PDB entry 3A1P | X-ray diffraction, 2.30 A resolution | chains A and B

Chain A:
Protein: Ribosome maturation factor rimM
Organism: Thermus thermophilus
UniProtKB: Q5SJH5 (RIMM_THET8); numbering as in UniProt (aligned over 1-162)
Chain sequence (162 residues; each row starts with the number of its first residue):
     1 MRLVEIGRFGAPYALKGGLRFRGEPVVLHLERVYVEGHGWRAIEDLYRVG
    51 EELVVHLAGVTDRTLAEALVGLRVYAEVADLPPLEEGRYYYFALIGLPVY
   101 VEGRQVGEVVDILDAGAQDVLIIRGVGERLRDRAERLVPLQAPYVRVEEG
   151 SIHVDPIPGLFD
Disordered / not traced: 1

Chain B:
Protein: 30S ribosomal protein S19
Organism: Thermus thermophilus
UniProtKB: Q5SHP2 (RS19_THET8); residue numbers follow UniProt; this construct covers 1-93
Chain sequence (93 residues; row label = number of the first residue in the row):
     1 MPRSLKKGVFVDDHLLEKVLELNAKGEKRLIKTWSRRSTIVPEMVGHTIA
    51 VYNGKQHVPVYITENMVGHKLGEFAPTRTYRGHGKEAKATKKK
Disordered / not traced: 1-8

Chain A / chain B interface:
Contacting residue pairs (75):
  Val4(A) - Glu86(B)
  Glu5(A) - Gly84(B)
  Glu5(A) - Glu86(B)  hydrogen bond (backbone-side chain)
  Glu5(A) - Ala87(B)
  Ile6(A) - Gly84(B)
  Ile6(A) - Ala87(B)  hydrophobic
  Gly7(A) - Gly84(B)
  Arg8(A) - His83(B)
  Arg22(A) - His83(B)
  Gly23(A) - His83(B)
  Glu24(A) - Gly84(B)
  Glu24(A) - Lys88(B)
  Leu84(A) - Ala89(B)  hydrophobic
  Glu85(A) - Lys92(B)  salt bridge
  Glu86(A) - Lys92(B)
  Gly87(A) - Lys92(B)
  Gly87(A) - Lys93(B)  hydrogen bond (backbone-backbone)
  Arg88(A) - Ala89(B)
  Arg88(A) - Thr90(B)  hydrogen bond (side chain-backbone)
  Arg88(A) - Lys92(B)
  Tyr89(A) - Lys88(B)
  Tyr89(A) - Ala89(B)
  Tyr89(A) - Thr90(B)  hydrogen bond (backbone-backbone)
  Tyr90(A) - Ala87(B)
  Tyr90(A) - Lys88(B)
  Tyr91(A) - Lys85(B)
  Tyr91(A) - Glu86(B)
  Tyr91(A) - Lys88(B)  hydrogen bond (backbone-backbone)
  Tyr91(A) - Thr90(B)
  Phe92(A) - Glu86(B)  hydrogen bond (backbone-backbone)
  Asp111(A) - Arg78(B)  salt bridge
  Asp111(A) - Arg81(B)  salt bridge
  Asp111(A) - Lys85(B)  salt bridge
  Ile112(A) - Lys85(B)  hydrogen bond (backbone-side chain)
  Leu113(A) - Arg78(B)
  Asp114(A) - Pro76(B)
  Asp114(A) - Lys88(B)  salt bridge
  Asp114(A) - Lys91(B)  salt bridge
  Ala115(A) - Glu73(B)
  Ala115(A) - Phe74(B)
  Ala115(A) - Pro76(B)
  Gly116(A) - Lys91(B)
  Ala117(A) - Met66(B)  hydrophobic
  Ala117(A) - Phe74(B)  hydrophobic
  Ala117(A) - Lys91(B)
  Gln118(A) - Val60(B)
  Gln118(A) - Tyr61(B)  hydrogen bond (side chain-backbone)
  Gln118(A) - Met66(B)
  Asp119(A) - Thr90(B)
  Asp119(A) - Lys91(B)  hydrogen bond (side chain-backbone)
  Val120(A) - Val58(B)  hydrophobic
  Ile122(A) - Arg78(B)
  Glu135(A) - Gln56(B)  hydrogen bond
  Glu135(A) - Arg78(B)  salt bridge
  Leu137(A) - Gln56(B)
  Leu137(A) - His57(B)
  Leu137(A) - Pro59(B)
  Val138(A) - Pro59(B)
  Pro139(A) - Pro59(B)
  Leu140(A) - Thr90(B)
  Leu140(A) - Lys93(B)  hydrogen bond (backbone-side chain)
  Gln141(A) - Lys91(B)  hydrogen bond (side chain-backbone)
  Ala142(A) - Lys93(B)  hydrogen bond (backbone-side chain)
  Pro143(A) - Tyr61(B)
  Tyr144(A) - Thr48(B)  hydrogen bond
  Val145(A) - Lys93(B)  hydrogen bond (backbone-side chain)
  Ile157(A) - Lys28(B)
  Ile157(A) - Arg29(B)
  Ile157(A) - Leu30(B)
  Ile157(A) - Thr48(B)
  Pro158(A) - Lys28(B)
  Pro158(A) - Arg29(B)
  Pro158(A) - Leu30(B)  hydrogen bond (backbone-backbone)
  Gly159(A) - Leu30(B)
  Leu160(A) - Leu30(B)  hydrophobic
Interface residues without a listed pair, chain A (46 interface residues in all): Val26, Leu94, Val147, Asp162
Interface residues without a listed pair, chain B (30 interface residues in all): Lys32, Thr63, Thr77

Overview:
The interface between chain A and chain B involves 46 residues on one side and 30 on the other, with 16
hydrogen bonds and 7 salt bridges. Polar pairs include Glu85(A)-Lys92(B), Asp111(A)-Arg78(B) and
Asp111(A)-Arg81(B).
Here chain A is Ribosome maturation factor rimM and chain B is 30S ribosomal protein S19, both from Thermus
thermophilus. Entry 3A1P (Structure of Ribosome maturation protein RimM and Ribosomal protein S19) was
determined by X-ray diffraction.
